5EO0 - chains A and B of the 3 polymer chains in the assembly; structure by X-ray diffraction, 1.70 A resolution.

== Chain A ==
Protein: HLA class I histocompatibility antigen, B-7 alpha chain
Organism: Homo sapiens
Reference sequence: P01889 (1B07_HUMAN); residues 1-275 here correspond to UniProt positions 25-299 (UniProt number = residue number + 24)
Chain sequence (275 residues; each row starts with the number of its first residue):
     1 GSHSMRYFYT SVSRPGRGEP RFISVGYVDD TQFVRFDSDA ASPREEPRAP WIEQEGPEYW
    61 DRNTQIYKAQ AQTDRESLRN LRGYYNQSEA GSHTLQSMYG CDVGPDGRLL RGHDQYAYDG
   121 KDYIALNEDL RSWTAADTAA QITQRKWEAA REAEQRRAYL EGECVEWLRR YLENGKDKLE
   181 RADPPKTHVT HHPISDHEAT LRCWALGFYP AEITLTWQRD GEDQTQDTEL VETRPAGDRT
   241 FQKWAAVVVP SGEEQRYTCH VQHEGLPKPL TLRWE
Disulfides: Cys101-Cys164, Cys203-Cys259
Curated features (UniProtKB/Swiss-Prot):
  - region: Glu275 (Connecting peptide)
  - motif: Ser77 to Gly83 (Bw6 motif)
  - binding site (a peptide antigen): Asn63, Tyr84, Thr143, Lys146, Glu152, Tyr159, Tyr171
  - glycosylation: Asn86 (N-linked (GlcNAc...) asparagine)

== Chain B ==
Protein: Beta-2-microglobulin
Organism: Homo sapiens
Reference sequence: P61769 (B2MG_HUMAN); residues 1-99 here correspond to UniProt positions 21-119 (UniProt number = residue number + 20)
Chain sequence (100 residues; row label = number of the first residue in the row; numbering starts at 0):
     0 MIQRTPKIQV YSRHPAENGK SNFLNCYVSG FHPSDIEVDL LKNGERIEKV EHSDLSFSKD
    60 WSFYLLYYTE FTPTEKDEYA CRVNHVTLSQ PKIVKWDRDM
Disordered / not traced: 0
Disulfides: Cys25-Cys80
Differences from the reference sequence: initiating methionine (0)
Curated features (UniProtKB/Swiss-Prot):
  - modified residue: Gln2 (Pyrrolidone carboxylic acid)
  - glycosylation: Ile1 (N-linked (Glc) (glycation) isoleucine), Lys19 (N-linked (Glc) (glycation) lysine), Lys41 (N-linked (Glc) (glycation) lysine), Lys48 (N-linked (Glc) (glycation) lysine), Lys58 (N-linked (Glc) (glycation) lysine), Lys91 (N-linked (Glc) (glycation) lysine), Lys94 (N-linked (Glc) (glycation) lysine)

== Interface between chain A and chain B ==
Residue-residue contacts (59):
  Arg6(A) with Lys58(B)
  Phe8(A) with Phe56(B), hydrophobic
  Tyr9(A) with Phe56(B)
  Thr10(A) with Phe56(B); Phe62(B)
  Val12(A) with Ser33(B)
  Ile23(A) with Leu54(B)
  Val25(A) with Asp53(B); Leu54(B); Ser55(B)
  Tyr27(A) with Ser55(B); Tyr63(B), hydrogen bond
  Gln32(A) with Asp53(B), hydrogen bond
  Arg35(A) with Asp53(B), salt bridge
  Arg48(A) with Asp53(B), salt bridge
  Gln96(A) with His31(B), hydrogen bond; Phe56(B); Trp60(B), hydrogen bond (side chain-backbone); Phe62(B)
  Ser97(A) with Phe56(B)
  Met98(A) with Phe56(B), hydrophobic; Lys58(B); Trp60(B), hydrophobic
  Gln115(A) with Trp60(B)
  Tyr116(A) with Trp60(B)
  Ala117(A) with Trp60(B), hydrophobic
  Asp119(A) with His31(B)
  Gly120(A) with Arg3(B), hydrogen bond (backbone-side chain); His31(B), hydrogen bond (backbone-side chain)
  Lys121(A) with Ile1(B)
  Asp122(A) with Trp60(B), hydrogen bond
  Thr190(A) with Asp98(B), hydrogen bond
  His192(A) with Asp98(B), salt bridge
  Arg202(A) with Asp98(B), salt bridge; Met99(B)
  Trp204(A) with Asp98(B), hydrogen bond; Met99(B)
  Leu206(A) with Pro14(B), hydrophobic
  Val231(A) with Gln8(B)
  Glu232(A) with Lys6(B), salt bridge; Gln8(B), hydrogen bond (backbone-side chain); Tyr26(B); Ser28(B), hydrogen bond
  Thr233(A) with Tyr26(B)
  Arg234(A) with Gln8(B), hydrogen bond; Tyr10(B); Met99(B), hydrogen bond (side chain-backbone)
  Pro235(A) with Tyr10(B), hydrogen bond (backbone-side chain); Asn24(B); Tyr26(B)
  Ala236(A) with Arg12(B), hydrogen bond (backbone-side chain); Asn24(B), hydrogen bond (backbone-side chain)
  Gly237(A) with Arg12(B), hydrogen bond (backbone-side chain)
  Asp238(A) with Arg12(B); His13(B), salt bridge
  Gln242(A) with Tyr10(B); Ser11(B), hydrogen bond (side chain-backbone); Arg12(B), hydrogen bond (side chain-backbone)
  Trp244(A) with Met99(B), hydrogen bond (side chain-backbone)
Also at the interface, not in a pair above, chain A (38 interface residues in all): Arg17, Thr94
Also at the interface, not in a pair above, chain B (28 interface residues in all): Asp34, Ser57, Leu65, Arg97

== Overview ==
38 residues of chain A and 28 residues of chain B are in contact, with 20 hydrogen bonds and 6 salt bridges.
Polar contacts include Arg35(A)-Asp53(B), Arg48(A)-Asp53(B) and His192(A)-Asp98(B). From UniProt: 7 peptide
antigen-binding residues on chain A.
Here chain A is HLA class I histocompatibility antigen, B-7 alpha chain and chain B is Beta-2-microglobulin,
both from Homo sapiens. Entry 5EO0 (Crystal Structure of HLA-B0702-RFL9) was determined by X-ray diffraction
(same publication as 5EO1).
